Entry 5S53 (X-ray diffraction, 2.75 A resolution); this record covers chains C and E of the 6 polymer chains in the assembly.

== Chain C ==
Protein: Tubulin alpha-1B chain
Source organism: Bos taurus
UniProt: P81947 (TBA1B_BOVIN); residues 1-451 here = UniProt positions 1-451
Sequence (451 residues; each row starts with the number of its first residue):
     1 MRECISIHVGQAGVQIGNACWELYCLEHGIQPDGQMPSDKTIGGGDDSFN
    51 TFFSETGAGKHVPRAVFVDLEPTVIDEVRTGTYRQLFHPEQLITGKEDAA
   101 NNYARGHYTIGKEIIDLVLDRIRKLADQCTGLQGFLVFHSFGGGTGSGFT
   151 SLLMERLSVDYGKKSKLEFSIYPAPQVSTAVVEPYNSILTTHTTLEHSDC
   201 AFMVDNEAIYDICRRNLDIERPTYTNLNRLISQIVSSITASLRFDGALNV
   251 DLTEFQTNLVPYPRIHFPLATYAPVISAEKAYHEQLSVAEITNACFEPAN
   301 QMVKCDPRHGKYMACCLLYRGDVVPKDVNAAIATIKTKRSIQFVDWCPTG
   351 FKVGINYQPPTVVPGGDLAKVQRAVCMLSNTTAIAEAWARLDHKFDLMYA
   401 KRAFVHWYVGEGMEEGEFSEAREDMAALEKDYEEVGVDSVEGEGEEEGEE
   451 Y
Unresolved in the structure: 441-451
Ion coordination: Ca2+ site 1: Asp39, Thr41, Gly44, Glu55; Ca2+ site 2: Glu284 (shared with 1 residue of chain B)
Small-molecule neighbours: GTP (guanosine-5'-triphosphate): Gly10, Gln11, Ala12, Gln15, Ile16, Asp69, Asp98, Ala99, Ala100, Asn101, Ser140, Gly142, Gly143, Gly144, Thr145, Gly146, Ile171, Val177, Ser178, Thr179, Glu183, Asn206, Tyr224, Leu227, Asn228, Ile231

== Chain E ==
Protein: Stathmin-4
Source organism: Rattus norvegicus
UniProt: P63043 (STMN4_RAT); residues 5-145 here correspond to UniProt positions 49-189 (UniProt number = residue number + 44)
Sequence (143 residues; each row starts with the number of its first residue):
     3 MADMEVIELNKCTSGQSFEVILKPPSFDGVPEFNASLPRRRDPSLEEIQK
    53 KLEAAEERRKYQEAELLKHLAEKREHEREVIQKAIEENNNFIKMAKEKLA
   103 QKMESNKENREAHLAAMLERLQEKDKHAEEVRKNKELKEEASR
Unresolved in the structure: 3-5, 29-43, 144-145
Sequence notes: initiating methionine (3); expression tag (4)
UniProt features mapped onto this chain:
  - modified residue: Ser46 (Phosphoserine)

== Chain C / chain E interface ==
Residue-residue contacts (30):
  Tyr108(C) with Lys104(E); Met105(E), hydrophobic; Asn108(E)
  Thr109(C) with Arg112(E)
  Glu155(C) with Leu101(E); Lys104(E), salt bridge
  Arg156(C) with Leu101(E)
  Ser158(C) with Phe93(E); Ile94(E)
  Val159(C) with Ile94(E); Ala97(E), hydrophobic; Lys98(E)
  Gly162(C) with Ile94(E)
  Lys163(C) with Asn90(E); Phe93(E)
  Thr193(C) with Lys104(E)
  Glu196(C) with Phe93(E)
  His197(C) with Phe93(E); Ala97(E)
  Val409(C) with His115(E), hydrogen bond (backbone-side chain)
  Gly410(C) with Arg112(E)
  Glu411(C) with Asn108(E), hydrogen bond (backbone-side chain); Arg112(E), salt bridge
  Gly412(C) with Asn108(E), hydrogen bond (backbone-side chain); Asn111(E), hydrogen bond (backbone-side chain); Arg112(E)
  Met413(C) with Asn108(E)
  Glu414(C) with Ser107(E); Asn111(E), hydrogen bond
  Glu417(C) with Lys104(E)
Interface residues without a listed pair, chain C (21 interface residues in all): His107, Lys112, Leu152
Interface residues without a listed pair, chain E (14 interface residues in all): Lys100

== Summary ==
21 residues of chain C face 14 of chain E across their interface, with 5 hydrogen bonds and 2 salt bridges.
Among the polar pairs are Glu155(C)-Lys104(E), Glu411(C)-Arg112(E) and Val409(C)-His115(E). Ligands of chain
C: GTP.
Here chain C is Tubulin alpha-1B chain (Bos taurus) and chain E is Stathmin-4 (Rattus norvegicus). Entry 5S53
(Tubulin-Z1349163663-complex) was determined by X-ray diffraction (same publication as 5S4L, 5S4M, 5S4N, 5S4O,
5S4P, 5S4Q and 52 further entries).
